PDB entry 2W6F | X-ray diffraction, 6.00 A resolution (low resolution: residue-level contacts below are approximate; hydrogen-bond / salt-bridge calls are withheld) | chains A and D of the 7 polymer chains in the assembly

# Chain A
Protein: ATP synthase subunit alpha heart isoform, mitochondrial
Organism: Bos taurus
Notes: EC 3.6.3.14
UniProt: P19483 (ATPA1_BOVIN); residues -42 to 510 here correspond to UniProt positions 1-553 (UniProt number = residue number + 43)
Amino-acid sequence (553 residues; row label = number of the first residue in the row; numbers below 1 keep their minus sign (Met-42 is residue -42)):
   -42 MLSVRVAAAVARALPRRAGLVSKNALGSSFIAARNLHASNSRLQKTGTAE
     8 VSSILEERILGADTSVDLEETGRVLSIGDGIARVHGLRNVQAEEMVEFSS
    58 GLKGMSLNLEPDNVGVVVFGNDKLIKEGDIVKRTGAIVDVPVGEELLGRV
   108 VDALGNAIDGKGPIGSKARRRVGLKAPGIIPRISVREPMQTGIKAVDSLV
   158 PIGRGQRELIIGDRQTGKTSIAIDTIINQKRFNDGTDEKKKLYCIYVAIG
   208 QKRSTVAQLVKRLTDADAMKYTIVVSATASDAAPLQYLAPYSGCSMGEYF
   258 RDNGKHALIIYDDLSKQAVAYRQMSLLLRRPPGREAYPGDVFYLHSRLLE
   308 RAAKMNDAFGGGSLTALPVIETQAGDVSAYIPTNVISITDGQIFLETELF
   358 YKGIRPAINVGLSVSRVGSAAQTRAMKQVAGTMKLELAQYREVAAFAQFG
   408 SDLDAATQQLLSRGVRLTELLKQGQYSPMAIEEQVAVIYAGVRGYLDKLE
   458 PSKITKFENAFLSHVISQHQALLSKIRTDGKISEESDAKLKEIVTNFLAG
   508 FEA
Not modelled in the structure: -42 to 23
Curated features (UniProtKB/Swiss-Prot):
  - binding site (ATP): Gln172, Gly174, Lys175, Thr176, Ser177, Gln430, Gln432
  - binding site (Mg(2+)): Thr176, Asp269
  - site: Ser370 (Required for activity)
  - modified residue: Gln1 (Pyrrolidone carboxylic acid), Ser10 (Phosphoserine), Ser22 (Phosphoserine), Ser33 (Phosphoserine), Ser63 (Phosphoserine), Lys80 (N6-acetyllysine), Lys83 (N6-acetyllysine), Lys89 (N6-acetyllysine), Thr91 (Phosphothreonine), Lys118 (N6-acetyllysine), Ser123 (Phosphoserine), Lys124 (N6-acetyllysine), Ser141 (Phosphoserine), Arg161 (Omega-N-methylarginine), Lys187 (N6-acetyllysine), Lys196 (N6-acetyllysine), Lys197 (N6-acetyllysine), Lys218 (N6-acetyllysine), Lys262 (N6-acetyllysine), Lys384 (N6-acetyllysine) and 6 more in UniProt
  - glycosylation: Ser33 (O-linked (GlcNAc) serine)

# Chain D
Protein: ATP synthase subunit beta, mitochondrial
Organism: Bos taurus
Notes: EC 3.6.3.14
UniProt: P00829 (ATPB_BOVIN); residues -49 to 478 here correspond to UniProt positions 1-528 (UniProt number = residue number + 50)
Amino-acid sequence (528 residues; each row starts with the number of its first residue; numbers below 1 keep their minus sign (Met-49 is residue -49)):
   -49 MLGLVGRVVAASASGALRGLSPSAPLPQAQLLLRAAPAALQPARDYAAQA
     1 SPSPKAGATTGRIVAVIGAVVDVQFDEGLPPILNALEVQGRETRLVLEVA
    51 QHLGESTVRTIAMDGTEGLVRGQKVLDSGAPIRIPVGPETLGRIMNVIGE
   101 PIDERGPIKTKQFAAIHAEAPEFVEMSVEQEILVTGIKVVDLLAPYAKGG
   151 KIGLFGGAGVGKTVLIMELINNVAKAHGGYSVFAGVGERTREGNDLYHEM
   201 IESGVINLKDATSKVALVYGQMNEPPGARARVALTGLTVAEYFRDQEGQD
   251 VLLFIDNIFRFTQAGSEVSALLGRIPSAVGYQPTLATDMGTMQERITTTK
   301 KGSITSVQAIYVPADDLTDPAPATTFAHLDATTVLSRAIAELGIYPAVDP
   351 LDSTSRIMDPNIVGSEHYDVARGVQKILQDYKSLQDIIAILGMDELSEED
   401 KLTVSRARKIQRFLSQPFQVAEVFTGHLGKLVPLKETIKGFQQILAGEYD
   451 HLPEQAFYMVGPIEEAVAKADKLAEEHS
Not modelled in the structure: -49 to 8, 476-478
Curated features (UniProtKB/Swiss-Prot):
  - binding site (ADP): Gly159, Val160, Gly161, Lys162, Thr163, Val164
  - binding site (ATP): Gly159, Gly161, Lys162, Thr163, Val164, Arg189
  - binding site (phosphate): Gly159, Val160, Gly161, Lys162, Thr163
  - binding site (Mg(2+)): Thr163, Glu188
  - modified residue: Lys74 (N6-acetyllysine), Lys111 (N6-acetyllysine), Lys148 (N6-acetyllysine), Lys209 (N6-acetyllysine), Lys214 (N6-acetyllysine), Thr262 (Phosphothreonine), Ser365 (Phosphoserine), Lys376 (N6-acetyllysine), Ser383 (Phosphoserine), Lys430 (N6-acetyllysine), Lys435 (N6-acetyllysine), Lys472 (N6-acetyllysine)
  - glycosylation: Ser56 (O-linked (GlcNAc) serine)

# How chain A and chain D interact
Contacting residue pairs (77):
  Leu32(A) - Gly54(D)
  Ser33(A) - His52(D)
  Ser33(A) - Leu53(D)
  Ile34(A) - Ile32(D)
  Ile34(A) - Gln51(D)
  Ile34(A) - His52(D)
  Asp36(A) - Gln51(D)
  Asp36(A) - Arg274(D)
  Asn78(A) - Glu119(D)
  Asp79(A) - Ile32(D)
  Lys80(A) - Pro31(D)
  Lys80(A) - Ile32(D)
  Lys83(A) - Leu29(D)
  Lys83(A) - His52(D)
  Glu84(A) - Leu29(D)
  Glu84(A) - His52(D)
  Glu84(A) - Gly54(D)
  Glu84(A) - Glu55(D)
  Glu84(A) - Ser56(D)
  Val107(A) - Phe123(D)
  Ile115(A) - Phe123(D)
  Ile115(A) - Val124(D)
  Asp116(A) - Val124(D)
  Gly117(A) - Val124(D)
  Arg171(A) - Phe326(D)
  Arg171(A) - Asp352(D)
  Gln208(A) - Glu294(D)
  Lys209(A) - Lys151(D)
  Lys209(A) - Glu294(D)
  Lys209(A) - His328(D)
  Lys209(A) - Leu329(D)
  Lys209(A) - Asp330(D)
  Arg210(A) - Ala120(D)
  Arg210(A) - Pro121(D)
  Arg210(A) - Glu122(D)
  Arg210(A) - Phe123(D)
  Arg210(A) - Met126(D)
  Arg210(A) - Glu294(D)
  Ser211(A) - Met126(D)
  Ser211(A) - Thr297(D)
  Thr212(A) - Arg356(D)
  Val213(A) - Phe123(D)
  Ala214(A) - Phe123(D)
  Ala214(A) - Met126(D)
  Ala214(A) - Val128(D)
  Gln215(A) - Ser127(D)
  Gln215(A) - Val128(D)
  Gln215(A) - Gln130(D)
  Gln215(A) - Arg356(D)
  Val217(A) - Phe123(D)
  Arg219(A) - Asp359(D)
  Ala236(A) - Gly290(D)
  Ala236(A) - Glu294(D)
  Ala236(A) - His328(D)
  Ser237(A) - Thr291(D)
  Ser237(A) - Glu294(D)
  Arg279(A) - Ser277(D)
  Gln280(A) - Pro283(D)
  Gln280(A) - Thr284(D)
  Gln280(A) - Thr287(D)
  Leu283(A) - Ile275(D)
  Arg286(A) - Gly273(D)
  Gln330(A) - Thr318(D)
  Glu355(A) - Ser383(D)
  Tyr358(A) - Leu351(D)
  Tyr358(A) - Ser353(D)
  Tyr358(A) - Thr354(D)
  Tyr358(A) - Arg372(D)
  Tyr358(A) - Gln375(D)
  Tyr358(A) - Lys376(D)
  Lys359(A) - Lys376(D)
  Lys359(A) - Gln379(D)
  Arg362(A) - Tyr368(D)
  Gln405(A) - Leu396(D)
  Gln405(A) - Asp400(D)
  Phe406(A) - Ile387(D)
  Ser408(A) - Glu395(D)
Other interface residues (no listed pair), chain A (52 interface residues in all): Gly35, Ile82, Gln172, Lys218, Thr235, Gln243, Lys273, Val276, Leu284, Pro289, Glu292, Ala293, Ala331, Phe357
Other interface residues (no listed pair), chain D (64 interface residues in all): Leu33, Thr57, Glu129, Pro276, Ala278, Ala286, Leu317, Ala323, Ala327, Leu384, Leu391, Ser397

# In short
52 residues of chain A face 64 of chain D across their interface. From UniProt: 7 ATP-binding residues and
Mg2+-binding residues Thr176(A) and Asp269(A) on chain A; 6 ADP-binding residues and 6 ATP-binding residues on
chain D.
Here chain A is ATP synthase subunit alpha heart isoform, mitochondrial and chain D is ATP synthase subunit
beta, mitochondrial, both from Bos taurus. Entry 2W6F (Low resolution structures of bovine mitochondrial
F1-ATPase during controlled dehydration: Hydration State 2) was determined by X-ray diffraction (same
publication as 2W6E, 2W6G, 2W6H, 2W6I and 2W6J).
